3IAJ - chain A; structure by X-ray diffraction, 2.10 A resolution.

# Chain A
Molecule: Beta and gamma crystallin
Source organism: Clostridium beijerinckii
Reference sequence: A6LX94 (A6LX94_CLOB8); residues 1-87 here correspond to UniProt positions 120-206 (UniProt number = residue number + 119)
Amino-acid sequence (87 residues; each row starts with the number of its first residue):
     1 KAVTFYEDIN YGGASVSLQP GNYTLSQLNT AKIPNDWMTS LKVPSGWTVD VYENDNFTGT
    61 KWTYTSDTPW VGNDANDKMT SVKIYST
Bound ions: Ca2+ site 1: Glu7, Trp37, Thr39, Asp77; Ca2+ site 2: Asp36, Glu53, Lys78, Thr80

# Overview
The Ca2+ site 1 is built by Glu7, Trp37, Thr39 and Asp77. Asp36, Glu53, Lys78 and Thr80 form the Ca2+ site 2.
Chain A is Beta and gamma crystallin (Clostridium beijerinckii); the structure, Crystal structure of a
betagamma-crystallin domain from Clostridium beijerinckii-in alternate space group I422, was determined by
X-ray diffraction together with 3HZ2, 3HZB and 3I9H from the same study.
